PDB entry 2H3B | X-ray diffraction, 1.95 A resolution | chains A and B

Chain A (and B):
Molecule: Nicotinamide phosphoribosyltransferase
From: Mus musculus
Notes: EC 2.4.2.12; chain B of this document is another copy of the same molecule, construct and numbering; everything in this record applies to it too
UniProt: Q99KQ4 (NAMPT_MOUSE); residue numbers follow UniProt; this construct covers 1-491
Sequence (494 residues; numbered -2 to 491; the number before each row is that of its first residue; numbers below 1 keep their minus sign (Gly-2 is residue -2)):
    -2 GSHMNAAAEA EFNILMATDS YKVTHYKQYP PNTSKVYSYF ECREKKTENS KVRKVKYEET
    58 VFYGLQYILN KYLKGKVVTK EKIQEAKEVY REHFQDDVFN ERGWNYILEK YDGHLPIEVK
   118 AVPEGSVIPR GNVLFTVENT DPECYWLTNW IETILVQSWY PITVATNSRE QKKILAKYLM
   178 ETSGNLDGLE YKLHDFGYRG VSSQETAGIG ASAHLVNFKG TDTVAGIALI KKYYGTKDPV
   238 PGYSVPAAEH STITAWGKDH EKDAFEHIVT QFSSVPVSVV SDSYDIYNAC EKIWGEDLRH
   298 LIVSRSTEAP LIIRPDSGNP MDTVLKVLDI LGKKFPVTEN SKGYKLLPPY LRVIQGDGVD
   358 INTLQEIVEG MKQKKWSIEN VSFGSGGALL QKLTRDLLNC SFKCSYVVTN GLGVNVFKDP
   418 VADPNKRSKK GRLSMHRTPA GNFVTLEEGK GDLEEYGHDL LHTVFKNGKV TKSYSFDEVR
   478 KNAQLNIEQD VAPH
Disordered / not traced: -2 to 7, 43-52, 484-491
Modified residues: Mse1 (selenomethionine); Mse13, Mse177, Mse318, Mse368, Mse432 (selenomethionine; parent Met)
Sequence notes: cloning artifact (-2 to 0); engineered mutation Mse13 (Leu in Q99KQ4), Mse177 (Leu in Q99KQ4), Mse318 (Leu in Q99KQ4), Mse432 (Leu in Q99KQ4)

How chain A and chain B interact:
Residue-residue contacts (217):
  Phe9(A) - Gln201(B)
  Mse13(A) - Tyr195(B)
  Mse13(A) - Val221(B)
  Ala14(A) - Tyr195(B)
  Ala14(A) - Gln201(B)
  Thr15(A) - Tyr195(B)
  Thr15(A) - Asp219(B)
  Asp16(A) - Tyr195(B)
  Asp16(A) - Arg196(B)  salt bridge
  Asp16(A) - Asp219(B)
  Ser17(A) - Thr218(B)
  Ser17(A) - Asp219(B)  hydrogen bond (backbone-backbone)
  Ser17(A) - Thr220(B)
  Ser17(A) - Val221(B)
  Ser17(A) - Ser241(B)
  Tyr18(A) - Arg196(B)  hydrogen bond
  Tyr18(A) - Asp219(B)
  Tyr18(A) - Ala244(B)  hydrophobic
  Tyr18(A) - Glu246(B)
  Lys19(A) - Arg196(B)
  Lys19(A) - Glu246(B)  salt bridge
  Thr21(A) - Pro243(B)
  Thr21(A) - Ala244(B)
  Thr21(A) - Phe269(B)
  His22(A) - Ala244(B)  hydrogen bond (side chain-backbone)
  His22(A) - Glu246(B)  salt bridge
  His22(A) - Thr249(B)
  Lys24(A) - His264(B)
  Lys24(A) - Gln268(B)
  Gln25(A) - Ala244(B)  hydrogen bond (side chain-backbone)
  Gln25(A) - Ala245(B)
  Gln25(A) - Thr249(B)  hydrogen bond
  Gln25(A) - Trp253(B)  hydrogen bond (backbone-side chain)
  Gln25(A) - Ile265(B)
  Gln25(A) - Phe269(B)
  Tyr26(A) - Ser248(B)  hydrogen bond
  Tyr26(A) - Thr249(B)
  Tyr26(A) - Ala252(B)  hydrophobic
  Tyr26(A) - Trp253(B)
  Pro27(A) - Ala252(B)
  Pro27(A) - Trp253(B)  hydrophobic
  Pro28(A) - Trp253(B)
  Tyr69(A) - Gln201(B)
  Val86(A) - Val221(B)  hydrophobic
  Tyr87(A) - Val221(B)  hydrophobic
  Glu89(A) - Lys228(B)  salt bridge
  Glu89(A) - Pro236(B)
  Glu89(A) - Val237(B)
  Glu89(A) - Pro238(B)
  His90(A) - Thr218(B)  hydrogen bond (side chain-backbone)
  His90(A) - Val221(B)
  His90(A) - Gly239(B)  hydrogen bond (side chain-backbone)
  His90(A) - Tyr240(B)
  His90(A) - Ser241(B)  hydrogen bond (backbone-backbone)
  Phe91(A) - Ser241(B)
  Phe91(A) - Val242(B)
  Gln92(A) - Val237(B)
  Asp93(A) - Val272(B)
  Asn146(A) - Glu246(B)
  Asn146(A) - Ser248(B)  hydrogen bond
  Glu149(A) - Arg196(B)  salt bridge
  Glu149(A) - Glu246(B)
  Thr150(A) - Tyr195(B)
  Thr150(A) - Arg196(B)
  Ile151(A) - Gln201(B)
  Val153(A) - Arg196(B)
  Gln154(A) - Tyr195(B)  hydrogen bond (side chain-backbone)
  Gln154(A) - Val198(B)
  Gln154(A) - Ser200(B)  hydrogen bond (side chain-backbone)
  Gln154(A) - Gln201(B)  hydrogen bond
  Trp156(A) - Arg196(B)  hydrogen bond (side chain-backbone)
  Trp156(A) - Gly197(B)
  Trp156(A) - Val198(B)  hydrogen bond (side chain-backbone)
  Trp156(A) - Ser199(B)
  Trp156(A) - Gln388(B)
  Tyr157(A) - Ser199(B)
  Tyr195(A) - Mse13(B)
  Tyr195(A) - Ala14(B)
  Tyr195(A) - Thr15(B)
  Tyr195(A) - Asp16(B)
  Tyr195(A) - Thr150(B)
  Tyr195(A) - Gln154(B)  hydrogen bond (backbone-side chain)
  Arg196(A) - Asp16(B)  salt bridge
  Arg196(A) - Tyr18(B)  hydrogen bond
  Arg196(A) - Lys19(B)
  Arg196(A) - Glu149(B)  salt bridge
  Arg196(A) - Thr150(B)
  Arg196(A) - Val153(B)
  Arg196(A) - Trp156(B)  hydrogen bond (backbone-side chain)
  Arg196(A) - Arg392(B)
  Gly197(A) - Trp156(B)
  Val198(A) - Gln154(B)
  Val198(A) - Trp156(B)  hydrogen bond (backbone-side chain)
  Ser199(A) - Trp156(B)
  Ser199(A) - Tyr157(B)
  Ser199(A) - Ser199(B)  hydrogen bond
  Ser199(A) - Thr203(B)  hydrogen bond
  Ser199(A) - Ile206(B)
  Ser200(A) - Gln154(B)
  Ser200(A) - Ser200(B)  hydrogen bond
  Ser200(A) - Glu202(B)
  Ser200(A) - Thr203(B)  hydrogen bond
  Ser200(A) - Ile206(B)
  Gln201(A) - Phe9(B)
  Gln201(A) - Ala14(B)
  Gln201(A) - Tyr69(B)
  Gln201(A) - Ile151(B)
  Gln201(A) - Gln154(B)  hydrogen bond
  Gln201(A) - Glu202(B)  hydrogen bond (backbone-side chain)
  Glu202(A) - Ser200(B)
  Glu202(A) - Gln201(B)  hydrogen bond (side chain-backbone)
  Glu202(A) - Glu202(B)  hydrogen bond (backbone-side chain)
  Thr203(A) - Ser199(B)  hydrogen bond
  Thr203(A) - Ser200(B)  hydrogen bond
  Thr203(A) - Thr203(B)  hydrogen bond
  Ile206(A) - Ser199(B)
  Ile206(A) - Ser200(B)
  Thr218(A) - Ser17(B)
  Thr218(A) - His90(B)  hydrogen bond (backbone-side chain)
  Asp219(A) - Thr15(B)
  Asp219(A) - Asp16(B)
  Asp219(A) - Ser17(B)  hydrogen bond (backbone-backbone)
  Thr220(A) - Ser17(B)
  Val221(A) - Mse13(B)
  Val221(A) - Ser17(B)
  Val221(A) - Tyr87(B)  hydrophobic
  Val221(A) - His90(B)
  Ile224(A) - His90(B)
  Lys228(A) - Glu89(B)  salt bridge
  Pro236(A) - Glu89(B)
  Val237(A) - Glu89(B)
  Pro238(A) - Glu89(B)
  Gly239(A) - His90(B)  hydrogen bond (backbone-side chain)
  Tyr240(A) - His90(B)
  Ser241(A) - Ser17(B)
  Ser241(A) - His90(B)  hydrogen bond (backbone-backbone)
  Ser241(A) - Phe91(B)
  Val242(A) - Phe91(B)
  Pro243(A) - Thr21(B)
  Ala244(A) - Tyr18(B)
  Ala244(A) - Thr21(B)
  Ala244(A) - His22(B)  hydrogen bond (backbone-side chain)
  Ala244(A) - Gln25(B)  hydrogen bond (backbone-side chain)
  Ala245(A) - Tyr18(B)
  Ala245(A) - His22(B)
  Ala245(A) - Gln25(B)
  Glu246(A) - Tyr18(B)
  Glu246(A) - Lys19(B)  salt bridge
  Glu246(A) - His22(B)  salt bridge
  Glu246(A) - Asn146(B)  hydrogen bond
  Glu246(A) - Glu149(B)
  His247(A) - Lys415(B)  hydrogen bond
  Ser248(A) - Tyr26(B)  hydrogen bond
  Ser248(A) - Asn146(B)  hydrogen bond
  Ser248(A) - Cys401(B)
  Thr249(A) - His22(B)
  Thr249(A) - Gln25(B)  hydrogen bond
  Thr249(A) - Tyr26(B)
  Thr251(A) - Val413(B)
  Thr251(A) - Phe414(B)
  Ala252(A) - Tyr26(B)  hydrophobic
  Ala252(A) - Pro27(B)
  Ala252(A) - Val404(B)
  Ala252(A) - Val413(B)
  Trp253(A) - Gln25(B)  hydrogen bond (side chain-backbone)
  Trp253(A) - Tyr26(B)
  Trp253(A) - Pro27(B)  hydrophobic
  Trp253(A) - Pro28(B)
  His264(A) - Lys24(B)
  His264(A) - Gln25(B)
  His264(A) - Tyr26(B)
  Ile265(A) - Gln25(B)
  Gln268(A) - Lys24(B)
  Phe269(A) - Thr21(B)
  Phe269(A) - Lys24(B)
  Phe269(A) - Gln25(B)
  Asp279(A) - Pro417(B)
  Ser280(A) - Lys415(B)
  Ser280(A) - Asp416(B)  hydrogen bond (backbone-backbone)
  Ser280(A) - Pro417(B)
  Tyr281(A) - Phe414(B)
  Tyr281(A) - Asp416(B)
  Tyr281(A) - Pro417(B)
  Tyr281(A) - Val418(B)  hydrogen bond (backbone-backbone)
  Asp282(A) - Val418(B)
  Asp313(A) - Lys423(B)  hydrogen bond (backbone-side chain)
  Ser314(A) - Pro417(B)
  Ser314(A) - Lys423(B)
  Gly315(A) - Ala419(B)
  Asp354(A) - Lys423(B)  salt bridge
  Gln388(A) - Trp156(B)
  Gln388(A) - Gln388(B)  hydrogen bond (side chain-backbone)
  Gln388(A) - Leu390(B)  hydrogen bond (side chain-backbone)
  Lys389(A) - Thr391(B)
  Leu390(A) - Gln388(B)  hydrogen bond (backbone-side chain)
  Thr391(A) - Lys389(B)
  Arg392(A) - Arg196(B)
  Cys401(A) - Ser248(B)
  Val404(A) - Ala252(B)
  Val413(A) - Thr251(B)
  Val413(A) - Ala252(B)  hydrophobic
  Phe414(A) - Thr251(B)
  Phe414(A) - Tyr281(B)  hydrogen bond (backbone-side chain)
  Lys415(A) - His247(B)  hydrogen bond
  Lys415(A) - Ser280(B)
  Asp416(A) - Ser280(B)  hydrogen bond (backbone-backbone)
  Asp416(A) - Tyr281(B)
  Pro417(A) - Asp279(B)
  Pro417(A) - Ser280(B)
  Pro417(A) - Tyr281(B)
  Pro417(A) - Ser314(B)
  Val418(A) - Tyr281(B)  hydrogen bond (backbone-backbone)
  Val418(A) - Asp282(B)
  Ala419(A) - Gly315(B)
  Lys423(A) - Asp313(B)  hydrogen bond (side chain-backbone)
  Lys423(A) - Ser314(B)
  Lys423(A) - Asp354(B)  salt bridge
Other interface residues (no listed pair), chain A (99 interface residues in all): Val95, Ala204, Lys255, Ile283, Tyr284, Arg311, Val411, Asp420
Other interface residues (no listed pair), chain B (98 interface residues in all): Val86, Val95, Ala204, Ile224, Gly254, Lys255, Ile283, Tyr284, Val411, Asp420

Overview:
99 residues of chain A and 98 residues of chain B are in contact, with 54 hydrogen bonds and 12 salt bridges.
Polar contacts include Asp16(A)-Arg196(B), Lys19(A)-Glu246(B) and His22(A)-Glu246(B).
Both chains are Nicotinamide phosphoribosyltransferase (Mus musculus). Entry 2H3B (Crystal Structure of Mouse
Nicotinamide Phosphoribosyltransferase/Visfatin/Pre-B Cell Colony Enhancing Factor 1) was determined by X-ray
diffraction together with 2H3D from the same study.
